Entry 5DNM (X-ray diffraction, 2.81 A resolution); this record covers chains E and J of the 10 polymer chains in the assembly.

# Chain E
Name: Histone H3.2
Organism: Xenopus laevis
Reference sequence: P84233 (H32_XENLA); residues 1-135 here correspond to UniProt positions 2-136 (UniProt number = residue number + 1)
Chain sequence (135 residues; row label = number of the first residue in the row):
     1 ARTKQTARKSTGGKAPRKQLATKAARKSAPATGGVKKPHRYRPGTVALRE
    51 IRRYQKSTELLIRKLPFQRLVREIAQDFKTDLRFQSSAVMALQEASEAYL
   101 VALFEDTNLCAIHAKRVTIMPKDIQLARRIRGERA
Disordered / not traced: 1-37, 135
Construct notes: variant Ala102 (Gly103 in P84233)
Curated features (UniProtKB/Swiss-Prot):
  - modified residue: Arg2 (Asymmetric dimethylarginine), Thr3 (Phosphothreonine), Lys4 (Allysine), Gln5 (5-glutamyl dopamine), Thr6 (Phosphothreonine), Arg8 (Citrulline), Lys9 (N6,N6,N6-trimethyllysine), Ser10 (ADP-ribosylserine), Thr11 (Phosphothreonine), Lys14 (N6-(2-hydroxyisobutyryl)lysine), Arg17 (Asymmetric dimethylarginine), Lys18 (N6-(2-hydroxyisobutyryl)lysine), Lys23 (N6-(2-hydroxyisobutyryl)lysine), Arg26 (Citrulline), Lys27 (N6,N6,N6-trimethyllysine), Ser28 (ADP-ribosylserine), Lys36 (N6,N6,N6-trimethyllysine), Lys37 (N6-methyllysine), Tyr41 (Phosphotyrosine), Lys56 (N6,N6,N6-trimethyllysine) and 8 more in UniProt
  - lipidation: Cys110 (S-palmitoyl cysteine)
Ion coordination: Mg2+: Asp77 (shared with 1 residue of chain D)

# Chain J
Molecule: 145-nt DNA strand
Sequence (145 nucleotides; numbered -72 to 72; the number before each row is that of its first residue; numbers below 1 keep their minus sign (DA-72 is residue -72)):
   -72 ATCAATATCCACCTGCAGATACTACCAAAAGTGTATTTGGAAACTGCTCC
   -22 ATCAAAAGGCATGTTCAGCTGATTCAGCTGAACATGCCTTTTGATGGAGC
    28 AGTTTCCAAATACACTTTTGGTAGTATCTGCAGGTGGATATTGAT

# Interface between chain E and chain J
Contacting residue pairs (26):
  Arg40(E) with DG70(J), sugar contact
  Tyr41(E) with DT69(J), phosphate contact; DG70(J), phosphate contact
  Arg42(E) with DG-5(J), salt bridge to the phosphate; DG70(J), hydrogen bond to the phosphate; DA71(J), salt bridge to the phosphate
  Pro43(E) with DA-6(J), phosphate contact; DG-5(J), sugar contact
  Thr45(E) with DT69(J), phosphate contact; DG70(J), hydrogen bond to the phosphate
  Arg63(E) with DG-14(J), phosphate contact; DC-13(J), salt bridge to the phosphate
  Arg72(E) with DA-22(J), salt bridge to the phosphate
  Arg83(E) with DC-23(J), hydrogen bond to the sugar; DA-22(J), phosphate contact
  Phe84(E) with DC-23(J), sugar contact; DA-22(J), hydrogen bond to the phosphate
  Gln85(E) with DC-23(J), phosphate contact
  Ser86(E) with DC-23(J), hydrogen bond to the phosphate
  Arg116(E) with DT-3(J), phosphate contact; DG-2(J), phosphate contact
  Val117(E) with DC-4(J), phosphate contact; DT-3(J), hydrogen bond to the phosphate
  Thr118(E) with DC-4(J), hydrogen bond to the phosphate; DT-3(J), hydrogen bond to the phosphate
  Met120(E) with DG-2(J), phosphate contact
Interface residues without a listed pair, chain E (17 interface residues in all): His39, Lys115

# Overview
The interface between chain E and chain J involves 17 residues on one side and 12 on the other; the contacts
include 8 hydrogen bonds and 4 salt bridges. Among the polar pairs are Arg83(E)-DC-23(J), Arg42(E)-DG70(J) and
Thr45(E)-DG70(J).
Chain E is Histone H3.2 (Xenopus laevis) and chain J is a 145-nt DNA strand; the structure, Nucleosome core
particle containing adducts of ruthenium(II)-toluene PTA complex, was determined by X-ray diffraction together
with 5DNN from the same study.
